PDB entry 6JR7 | X-ray diffraction, 1.75 A resolution | chain A

Chain A:
Name: Candidate alpha-glycosidase Glycoside hydrolase family 31
Source organism: Flavobacterium johnsoniae (strain ATCC 17061 / DSM 2064 / UW101)
Notes: EC 3.2.1.20
Reference sequence: A5FBI1 (A5FBI1_FLAJ1); residue numbers follow UniProt; this construct covers 21-836
Amino-acid sequence (838 residues; row label = number of the first residue in the row; numbers below 1 keep their minus sign (Met-1 is residue -1)):
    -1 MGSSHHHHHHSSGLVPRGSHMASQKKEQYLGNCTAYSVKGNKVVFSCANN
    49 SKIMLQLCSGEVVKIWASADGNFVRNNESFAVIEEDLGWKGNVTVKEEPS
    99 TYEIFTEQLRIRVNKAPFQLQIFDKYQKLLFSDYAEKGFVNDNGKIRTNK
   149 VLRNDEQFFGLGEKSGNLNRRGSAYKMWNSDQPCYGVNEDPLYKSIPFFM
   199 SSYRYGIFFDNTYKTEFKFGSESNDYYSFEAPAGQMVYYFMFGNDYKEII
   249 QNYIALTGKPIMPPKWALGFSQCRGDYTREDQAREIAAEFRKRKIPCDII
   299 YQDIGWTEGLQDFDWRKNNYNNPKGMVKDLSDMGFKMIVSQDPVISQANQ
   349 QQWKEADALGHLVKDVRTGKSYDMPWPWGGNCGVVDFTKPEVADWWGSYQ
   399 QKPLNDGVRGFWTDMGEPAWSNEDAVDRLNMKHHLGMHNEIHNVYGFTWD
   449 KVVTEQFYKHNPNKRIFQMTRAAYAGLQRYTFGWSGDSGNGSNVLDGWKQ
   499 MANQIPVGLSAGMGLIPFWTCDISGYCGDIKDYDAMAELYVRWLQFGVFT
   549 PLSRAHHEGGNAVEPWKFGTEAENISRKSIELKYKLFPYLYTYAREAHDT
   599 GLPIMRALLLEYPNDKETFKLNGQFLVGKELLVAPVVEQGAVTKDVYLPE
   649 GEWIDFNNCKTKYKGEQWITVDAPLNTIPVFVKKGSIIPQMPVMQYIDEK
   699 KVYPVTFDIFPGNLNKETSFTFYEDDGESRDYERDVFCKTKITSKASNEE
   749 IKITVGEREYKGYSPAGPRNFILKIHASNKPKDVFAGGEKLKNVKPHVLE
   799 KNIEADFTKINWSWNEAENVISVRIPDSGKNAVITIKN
Not modelled in the structure: -1 to 24
Disulfide bonds: Cys182-Cys525
Construct notes: expression tag (-1 to 20)

Summary:
Chain A is Candidate alpha-glycosidase Glycoside hydrolase family 31 (Flavobacterium johnsoniae (strain ATCC
17061 / DSM 2064 / UW101)); the structure, Flavobacterium johnsoniae GH31 dextranase, FjDex31A, complexed with
glucose, was determined by X-ray diffraction (same publication as 6JR6 and 6JR8).
